PDB entry 8HNT | X-ray diffraction, 3.06 A resolution | chains A and B of the 3 polymer chains in the assembly

== Chain A ==
Protein: CRISPR-associated endonuclease Cas9
From: Haemophilus parainfluenzae
UniProt: F0ET08 (F0ET08_HAEPA); residue numbers follow UniProt; this construct covers 1-1054
Sequence (1055 residues; each row starts with the number of its first residue; numbering starts at 0):
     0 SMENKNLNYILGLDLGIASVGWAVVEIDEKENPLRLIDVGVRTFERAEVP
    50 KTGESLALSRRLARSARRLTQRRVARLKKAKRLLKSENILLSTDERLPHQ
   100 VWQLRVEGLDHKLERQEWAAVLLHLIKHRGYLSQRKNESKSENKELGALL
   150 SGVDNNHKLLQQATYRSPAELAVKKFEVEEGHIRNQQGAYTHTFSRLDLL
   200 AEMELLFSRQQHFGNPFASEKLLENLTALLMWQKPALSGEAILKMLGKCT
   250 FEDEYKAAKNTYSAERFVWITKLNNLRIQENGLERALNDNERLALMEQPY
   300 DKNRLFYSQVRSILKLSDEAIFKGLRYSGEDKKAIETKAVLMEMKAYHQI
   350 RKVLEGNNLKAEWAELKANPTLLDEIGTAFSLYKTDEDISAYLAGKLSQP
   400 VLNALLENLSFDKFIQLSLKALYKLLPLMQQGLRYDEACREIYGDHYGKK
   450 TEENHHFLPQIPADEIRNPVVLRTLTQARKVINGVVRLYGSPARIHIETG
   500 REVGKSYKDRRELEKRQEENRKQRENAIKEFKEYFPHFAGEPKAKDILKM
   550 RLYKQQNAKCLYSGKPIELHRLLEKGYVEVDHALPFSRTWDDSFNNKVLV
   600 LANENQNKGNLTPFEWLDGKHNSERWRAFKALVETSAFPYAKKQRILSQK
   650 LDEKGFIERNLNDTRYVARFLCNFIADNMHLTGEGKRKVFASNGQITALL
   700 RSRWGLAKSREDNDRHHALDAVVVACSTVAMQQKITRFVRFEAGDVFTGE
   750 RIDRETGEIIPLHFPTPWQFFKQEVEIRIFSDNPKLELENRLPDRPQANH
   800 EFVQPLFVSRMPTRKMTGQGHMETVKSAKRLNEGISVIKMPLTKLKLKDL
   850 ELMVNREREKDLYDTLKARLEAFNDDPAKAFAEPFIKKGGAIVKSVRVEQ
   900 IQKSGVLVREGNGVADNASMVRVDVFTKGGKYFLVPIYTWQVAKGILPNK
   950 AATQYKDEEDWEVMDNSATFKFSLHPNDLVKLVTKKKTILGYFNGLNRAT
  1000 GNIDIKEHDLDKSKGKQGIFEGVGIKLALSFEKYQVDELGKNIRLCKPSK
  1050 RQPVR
Disordered / not traced: 0-3, 133-136, 236-248, 327-329, 357-362, 445-452, 745-759, 888-889
Differences from the reference sequence: expression tag (0)

== Chain B ==
Molecule: sgRNA
Sequence (128 nucleotides; numbered 1 to 128; the number before each row is that of its first residue):
     1 GGUCACUCUAACAUUUAAUCACACGUUGUAGCUCCCUUUUUCGAAAGAAA
    51 AACGUUGUUACAAUAAGAGAAAAGAUUUCUCGCAAAGCUCUGUCCCUUGA
   101 AAUGUAAGUUUCAAGGGACAUCUUUUUC
Disordered / not traced: 1-2, 10-15, 40-51, 73-75, 126-128

== Interface between chain A and chain B ==
Pairs across the interface (193):
  Arg-41(A) with C119(B), salt bridge to the phosphate
  Leu-55(A) with A84(B), sugar contact; A85(B), phosphate contact
  Ala-56(A) with A84(B), sugar contact
  Arg-59(A) with G82(B), salt bridge to the phosphate; C83(B), salt bridge to the phosphate; A84(B), base contact
  Arg-60(A) with A18(B), salt bridge to the phosphate; U19(B), salt bridge to the phosphate
  Ala-62(A) with C83(B), base contact
  Arg-63(A) with G82(B), phosphate contact
  Ser-64(A) with U19(B), phosphate contact
  Ala-65(A) with A65(B), phosphate contact
  Arg-66(A) with A65(B), phosphate contact; G82(B), sugar contact; C83(B), salt bridge to the phosphate
  Arg-67(A) with C20(B), salt bridge to the phosphate; C81(B), salt bridge to the phosphate
  Leu-68(A) with A21(B), sugar contact; C22(B), base contact
  Thr-69(A) with A65(B), phosphate contact
  Arg-71(A) with C20(B), salt bridge to the phosphate; A21(B), salt bridge to the phosphate
  Arg-72(A) with C22(B), salt bridge to the phosphate; A23(B), salt bridge to the phosphate
  Val-73(A) with A63(B), phosphate contact
  Arg-75(A) with C22(B), salt bridge to the phosphate
  Leu-76(A) with A62(B), phosphate contact
  Lys-77(A) with U78(B), salt bridge to the phosphate
  Lys-80(A) with A62(B), phosphate contact
  Arg-81(A) with U78(B), salt bridge to the phosphate
  Arg-95(A) with A30(B), sugar contact
  Pro-97(A) with A60(B), sugar contact
  His-98(A) with G31(B), hydrogen bond to the sugar; U59(B), hydrogen bond to the sugar; A60(B), sugar contact
  Val-100(A) with A60(B), sugar contact
  Trp-101(A) with U59(B), hydrogen bond to the phosphate; A60(B), hydrogen bond to the phosphate
  His-123(A) with A60(B), salt bridge to the phosphate; C61(B), phosphate contact
  Lys-126(A) with C61(B), salt bridge to the phosphate; A62(B), salt bridge to the phosphate
  His-127(A) with A23(B), phosphate contact; C61(B), salt bridge to the phosphate
  Arg-128(A) with A21(B), hydrogen bond to the phosphate; C22(B), salt bridge to the phosphate; A23(B), phosphate contact
  Gly-129(A) with C22(B), sugar contact; A23(B), phosphate contact
  Tyr-130(A) with A21(B), base contact; C22(B), sugar contact
  Leu-148(A) with C22(B), base contact
  Gly-180(A) with U58(B), sugar contact
  His-181(A) with U58(B), sugar contact; U59(B), phosphate contact
  Ile-182(A) with U59(B), hydrogen bond to the phosphate
  Arg-183(A) with C24(B), salt bridge to the phosphate; U59(B), hydrogen bond to the phosphate; A60(B), salt bridge to the phosphate
  Asn-184(A) with A23(B), hydrogen bond to the sugar; C24(B), hydrogen bond to the phosphate
  Gln-185(A) with U58(B), hydrogen bond to the phosphate
  Gln-186(A) with C24(B), hydrogen bond to the sugar; G25(B), hydrogen bond to the phosphate
  Ala-188(A) with A23(B), sugar contact
  Tyr-189(A) with C22(B), base contact
  Thr-192(A) with C22(B), sugar contact; A23(B), sugar contact
  Arg-195(A) with A21(B), hydrogen bond to the sugar; C22(B), sugar contact
  Trp-231(A) with A21(B), phosphate contact
  Gln-232(A) with C20(B), sugar contact; A21(B), hydrogen bond to the sugar
  Lys-233(A) with C20(B), hydrogen bond to the sugar; A21(B), hydrogen bond to the phosphate
  Ala-235(A) with U19(B), base contact
  Phe-456(A) with G117(B), phosphate contact
  Gln-459(A) with G87(B), sugar contact
  Leu-471(A) with A85(B), sugar contact
  Arg-472(A) with A85(B), salt bridge to the phosphate; A86(B), salt bridge to the phosphate
  Thr-475(A) with A86(B), sugar contact; G87(B), phosphate contact
  Arg-478(A) with G87(B), salt bridge to the phosphate; C88(B), salt bridge to the phosphate
  Lys-479(A) with G87(B), salt bridge to the phosphate; C119(B), salt bridge to the phosphate
  Arg-486(A) with G117(B), salt bridge to the phosphate; A118(B), salt bridge to the phosphate
  Arg-500(A) with C8(B), hydrogen bond to the base
  Arg-520(A) with U7(B), base contact
  Arg-523(A) with U7(B), hydrogen bond to the base
  Ala-543(A) with C6(B), base contact; U7(B), phosphate contact
  Lys-544(A) with U3(B), phosphate contact
  Leu-547(A) with C6(B), base contact
  Arg-550(A) with U9(B), hydrogen bond to the base
  His-581(A) with A5(B), base contact
  Asp-591(A) with A5(B), hydrogen bond to the base
  Phe-593(A) with U9(B), hydrogen bond to the phosphate
  Lys-596(A) with C6(B), base contact
  Gly-693(A) with C8(B), base contact
  Gln-694(A) with C8(B), hydrogen bond to the sugar
  Ala-697(A) with C8(B), base contact
  Leu-698(A) with A5(B), base contact
  Ser-701(A) with A5(B), sugar contact; C6(B), hydrogen bond to the sugar
  Arg-702(A) with A5(B), salt bridge to the phosphate
  Ala-706(A) with C6(B), sugar contact
  His-762(A) with C4(B), stacking on the base
  Phe-763(A) with C4(B), sugar contact
  Pro-811(A) with C119(B), phosphate contact; A120(B), phosphate contact
  Arg-813(A) with C119(B), hydrogen bond to the sugar; A120(B), phosphate contact
  Lys-814(A) with A84(B), salt bridge to the phosphate; A85(B), salt bridge to the phosphate; A120(B), sugar contact; U121(B), phosphate contact
  Met-815(A) with U121(B), hydrogen bond to the phosphate
  Thr-816(A) with A84(B), hydrogen bond to the phosphate; U121(B), phosphate contact
  Gly-817(A) with A65(B), hydrogen bond to the base; C83(B), sugar contact
  Gln-818(A) with C83(B), base contact
  Gly-819(A) with A65(B), hydrogen bond to the base; A66(B), base contact
  His-820(A) with A65(B), hydrogen bond to the sugar
  Val-824(A) with U26(B), hydrogen bond to the sugar; U27(B), sugar contact
  Lys-825(A) with U27(B), sugar contact
  Ser-826(A) with U27(B), hydrogen bond to the phosphate; G28(B), hydrogen bond to the phosphate
  Val-836(A) with U55(B), phosphate contact
  Ile-837(A) with U26(B), phosphate contact; U27(B), phosphate contact
  Lys-838(A) with U26(B), phosphate contact; U27(B), salt bridge to the phosphate
  Val-853(A) with U55(B), phosphate contact
  Arg-857(A) with C36(B), hydrogen bond to the sugar; U37(B), hydrogen bond to the sugar; C53(B), base contact; G54(B), hydrogen bond to the base
  Lys-887(A) with C34(B), sugar contact; C35(B), phosphate contact
  Ala-890(A) with C34(B), sugar contact
  Ile-891(A) with U56(B), hydrogen bond to the sugar; G57(B), sugar contact
  Val-892(A) with U56(B), sugar contact
  Lys-893(A) with U56(B), phosphate contact; G57(B), hydrogen bond to the phosphate
  Ser-894(A) with U56(B), phosphate contact; G57(B), hydrogen bond to the phosphate
  Val-895(A) with U56(B), sugar contact
  Arg-896(A) with U27(B), salt bridge to the phosphate; G28(B), salt bridge to the phosphate; U55(B), phosphate contact; U56(B), salt bridge to the phosphate
  Val-905(A) with A66(B), sugar contact
  Leu-906(A) with A66(B), phosphate contact
  Val-907(A) with A66(B), sugar contact
  Arg-908(A) with A63(B), sugar contact; U64(B), sugar contact; A65(B), hydrogen bond to the sugar
  Glu-909(A) with A62(B), sugar contact; A63(B), sugar contact
  Asn-911(A) with U27(B), hydrogen bond to the sugar; G28(B), hydrogen bond to the sugar
  Gly-912(A) with U27(B), sugar contact
  Arg-921(A) with U121(B), hydrogen bond to the base
  Thr-938(A) with A66(B), base contact
  Trp-939(A) with A66(B), sugar contact
  Ala-942(A) with A66(B), base contact; G67(B), hydrogen bond to the sugar; A68(B), sugar contact
  Lys-943(A) with G67(B), salt bridge to the phosphate
  Gln-1034(A) with C95(B), hydrogen bond to the sugar; G117(B), base contact
  Glu-1037(A) with A118(B), sugar contact
  Arg-1043(A) with C95(B), sugar contact; C96(B), salt bridge to the phosphate
  Leu-1044(A) with C95(B), sugar contact
  Cys-1045(A) with C94(B), phosphate contact; C95(B), phosphate contact
  Lys-1046(A) with C95(B), hydrogen bond to the phosphate
  Pro-1047(A) with C94(B), phosphate contact
  Ser-1048(A) with C94(B), phosphate contact
  Gln-1051(A) with U93(B), sugar contact
  Pro-1052(A) with U121(B), hydrogen bond to the base
  Val-1053(A) with U121(B), base contact
  Arg-1054(A) with A68(B), sugar contact; U121(B), base contact
Also at the interface, not in a pair above, chain A (138 interface residues in all): Ser-58, Gln-70, Leu-96, Gln-99, Leu-122, Gly-187, Arg-466, Ser-592, Thr-812, Asn-854, Glu-856, His-974, Val-1035
Also at the interface, not in a pair above, chain B (63 interface residues in all): U16, U77, U80, G92, G116

== Overview ==
The interface between chain A and chain B involves 138 residues on one side and 63 on the other; the contacts
include 46 hydrogen bonds, 39 salt bridges and 1 aromatic stacking contact. Polar contacts include
Arg-500(A)/C8(B), Arg-523(A)/U7(B) and Arg-550(A)/U9(B).
Here chain A is CRISPR-associated endonuclease Cas9 (Haemophilus parainfluenzae) and chain B is sgRNA. Entry
8HNT (Crystal structure of anti-CRISPR protein AcrIIC4 bound to HpaCas9-sgRNA surveillance complex) was
determined by X-ray diffraction, deposited together with 8HNV and 8HNW.
